4MG6 - chains A and C of the 4 polymer chains in the assembly; structure by X-ray diffraction, 2.10 A resolution.

# Chain A
Name: Estrogen receptor
Source organism: Homo sapiens
Notes: fragment: ligand binding domain
UniProtKB: P03372 (ESR1_HUMAN); residue numbers follow UniProt; this construct covers 302-552
Sequence (255 residues; each row starts with the number of its first residue):
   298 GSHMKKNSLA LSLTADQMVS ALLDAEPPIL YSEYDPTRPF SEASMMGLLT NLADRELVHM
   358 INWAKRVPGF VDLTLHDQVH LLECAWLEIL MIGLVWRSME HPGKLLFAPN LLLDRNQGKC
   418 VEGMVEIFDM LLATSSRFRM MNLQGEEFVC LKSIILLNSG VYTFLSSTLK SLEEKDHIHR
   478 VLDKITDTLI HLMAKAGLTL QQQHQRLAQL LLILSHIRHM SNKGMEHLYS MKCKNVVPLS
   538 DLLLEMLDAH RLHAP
Unresolved in the structure: 298-304, 415-420, 462-464, 549-552
Modified residues: Cys381 (s-hydroxycysteine; CSO); Cys530 (s-hydroxycysteine; CSO)
Differences from the reference sequence: expression tag (298-301); engineered mutation Ser537 (Tyr in P03372)
Small-molecule neighbours: benzyl butyl benzene-1,2-dicarboxylate (27G): Met343, Leu346, Thr347, Leu349, Ala350, Glu353, Leu384, Leu387, Met388, Leu391, Arg394, Leu402, Phe404, Met421, Ile424, Phe425, Leu428, Gly521, Leu525
Reported in the primary citation:
  - binding site for benzyl butyl benzene-1,2-dicarboxylate: Met421
  - conformationally variable residues (side-chain flip): Met421
  - specificity-determining residues: Met421 (proposed by the authors, not directly observed)
  - mutagenesis - Y537S: increased stability (citing earlier work)

# Chain C
Name: Nuclear receptor coactivator 1
Notes: fragment: coactivator peptide SRC-1
UniProtKB: Q15788 (NCOA1_HUMAN); numbering as in UniProt (aligned over 686-698)
Sequence (13 residues; numbered 686 to 698; the number before each row is that of its first residue):
   686 RHKILHRLLQ EGS
Unresolved in the structure: 686-687, 697-698
Swiss-Prot annotation at these positions:
  - motif: Leu690 to Leu694 (LXXLL motif 4)
  - modified residue: Ser698 (Phosphoserine)
  - mutagenesis: Leu693 to Leu694 (Slightly affects interactions with steroid receptors. Abolishes interactions with steroid receptors; when associated with A-636; A-637; A-752 and A-753)

# How chain A and chain C interact
Residue-residue contacts (22; chain A residue first):
  Ile358(A) - Leu690(C)  hydrophobic
  Ile358(A) - Leu693(C)  hydrophobic
  Ile358(A) - Leu694(C)  hydrophobic
  Lys362(A) - Leu693(C)  hydrogen bond (side chain-backbone)
  Lys362(A) - Leu694(C)  hydrogen bond (side chain-backbone)
  Lys362(A) - Glu696(C)  hydrogen bond (side chain-backbone)
  Leu372(A) - His691(C)
  Leu372(A) - Leu694(C)  hydrophobic
  Leu372(A) - Gln695(C)
  Gln375(A) - Leu694(C)
  Val376(A) - Lys688(C)
  Val376(A) - Leu690(C)
  Val376(A) - His691(C)
  Val376(A) - Leu694(C)
  Leu379(A) - Leu690(C)  hydrophobic
  Glu380(A) - Lys688(C)  salt bridge
  Glu380(A) - Leu690(C)
  Asp538(A) - Ile689(C)
  Leu539(A) - Ile689(C)
  Glu542(A) - Lys688(C)
  Glu542(A) - Ile689(C)  hydrogen bond (side chain-backbone)
  Met543(A) - Leu690(C)  hydrophobic
Other interface residues (no listed pair), chain A (12 interface residues in all): Phe367

# Overview
12 residues of chain A face 8 of chain C across their interface, with 4 hydrogen bonds and 1 salt bridge.
Polar contacts include Glu380(A)-Lys688(C), Lys362(A)-Leu693(C) and Lys362(A)-Leu694(C). Ligands of chain A:
benzyl butyl benzene-1,2-dicarboxylate. The paper reports a binding site for benzyl butyl
benzene-1,2-dicarboxylate at Met421(A); Y537S of chain A increases stability.
Here chain A is Estrogen receptor (Homo sapiens) and chain C is Nuclear receptor coactivator 1. Entry 4MG6
(Crystal structure of hERa-LBD (Y537S) in complex with benzylbutylphtalate) was determined by X-ray
diffraction together with 4MG5, 4MG7, 4MG8, 4MG9, 4MGA, 4MGB, 4MGC and 4MGD from the same study.
